PDB entry 5U7I | X-ray diffraction, 2.00 A resolution | chain A

[Chain A]
Molecule: cGMP-dependent 3', 5'-cyclic phosphodiesterase
From: Homo sapiens
Notes: EC 3.1.4.17; fragment: Catalytic domain of PDE2
Reference sequence: O00408 (PDE2A_HUMAN), isoform O00408-5; residues 579-919 here correspond to UniProt positions 323-663 (UniProt number = residue number - 256)
Sequence (345 residues; each row starts with the number of its first residue):
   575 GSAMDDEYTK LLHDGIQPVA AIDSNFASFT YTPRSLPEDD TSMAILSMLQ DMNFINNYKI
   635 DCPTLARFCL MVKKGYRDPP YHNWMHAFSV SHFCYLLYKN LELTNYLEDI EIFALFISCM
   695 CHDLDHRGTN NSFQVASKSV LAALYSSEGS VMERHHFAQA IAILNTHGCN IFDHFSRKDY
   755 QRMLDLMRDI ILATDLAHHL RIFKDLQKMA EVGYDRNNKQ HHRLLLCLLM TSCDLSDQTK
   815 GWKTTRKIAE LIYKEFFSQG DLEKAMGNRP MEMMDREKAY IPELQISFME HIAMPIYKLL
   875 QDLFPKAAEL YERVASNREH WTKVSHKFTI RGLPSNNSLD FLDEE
Not modelled in the structure: 575-578, 917-919
Construct notes: expression tag (575-578)
Ion coordination: Zn2+: His660, His696, Asp697, Asp808; Mg2+ near Asp697 (its only coordinating residue here)
Residues lining bound ligands: inhibitors (7XS; 4-[3-(4-methoxyphenoxy)azetidin-1-yl]-1-methyl-3-(2-methylpropyl)-1H-pyrazolo[3,4-d]pyrimidine): Tyr655, His656, Leu770, Leu774, Asp808, Leu809, Asp811, Gln812, Ile822, Ile826, Tyr827, Phe830, Met847, Gln859, Phe862, Ile866

[In short]
Chain A binds inhibitors. His660, His696, Asp697 and Asp808 form the Zn2+ site.
Chain A is cGMP-dependent 3', 5'-cyclic phosphodiesterase (Homo sapiens); the structure, PDE2 catalytic domain
complexed with inhibitors, was determined by X-ray diffraction, deposited together with 5U7D, 5U7J, 5U7K and
5U7L.
